6V4P - chains A and B of the 4 polymer chains in the assembly; structure by electron microscopy, 2.80 A resolution.

== Chain A ==
Molecule: Integrin alpha-IIb
Organism: Homo sapiens
UniProt: P08514 (ITA2B_HUMAN); residues -30 to 932 here correspond to UniProt positions 1-963 (UniProt number = residue number + 31)
Amino-acid sequence (963 residues; each row starts with the number of its first residue; numbers below 1 keep their minus sign (Met-30 is residue -30)):
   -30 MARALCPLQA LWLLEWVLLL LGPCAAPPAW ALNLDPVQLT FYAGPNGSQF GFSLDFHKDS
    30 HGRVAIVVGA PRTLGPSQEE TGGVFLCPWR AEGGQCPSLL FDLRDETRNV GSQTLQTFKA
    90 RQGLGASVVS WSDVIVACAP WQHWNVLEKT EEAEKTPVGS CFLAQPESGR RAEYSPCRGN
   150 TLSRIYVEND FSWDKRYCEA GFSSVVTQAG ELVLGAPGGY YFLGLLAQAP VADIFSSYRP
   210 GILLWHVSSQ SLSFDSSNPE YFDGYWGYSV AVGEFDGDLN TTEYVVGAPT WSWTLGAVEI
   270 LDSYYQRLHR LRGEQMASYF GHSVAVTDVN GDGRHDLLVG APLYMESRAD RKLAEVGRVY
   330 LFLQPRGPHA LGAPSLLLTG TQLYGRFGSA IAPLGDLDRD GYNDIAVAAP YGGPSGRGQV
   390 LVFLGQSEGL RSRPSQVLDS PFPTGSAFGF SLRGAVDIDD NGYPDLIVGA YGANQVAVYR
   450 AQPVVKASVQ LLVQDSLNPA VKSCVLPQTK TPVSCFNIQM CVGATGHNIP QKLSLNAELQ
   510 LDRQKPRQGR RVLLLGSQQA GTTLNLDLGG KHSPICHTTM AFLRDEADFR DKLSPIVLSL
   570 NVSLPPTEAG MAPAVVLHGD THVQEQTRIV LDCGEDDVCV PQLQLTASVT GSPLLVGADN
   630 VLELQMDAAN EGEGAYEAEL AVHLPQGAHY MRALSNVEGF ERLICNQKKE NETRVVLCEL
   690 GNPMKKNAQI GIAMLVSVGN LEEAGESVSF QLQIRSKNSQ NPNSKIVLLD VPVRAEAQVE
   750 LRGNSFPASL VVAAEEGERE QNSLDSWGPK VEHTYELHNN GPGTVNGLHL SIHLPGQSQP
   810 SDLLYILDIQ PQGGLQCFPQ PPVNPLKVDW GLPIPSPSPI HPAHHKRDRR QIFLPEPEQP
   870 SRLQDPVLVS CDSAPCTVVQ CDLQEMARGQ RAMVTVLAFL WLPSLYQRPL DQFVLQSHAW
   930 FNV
Not modelled in the structure: -30 to 0, 453-932
Disulfides: Cys56-Cys65, Cys107-Cys130, Cys146-Cys167
Metal / ion sites: Ca2+ site 1: Glu243, Asp245, Asp247, Thr250, Glu252; Ca2+ site 2: Asp297, Asn299, Asp301, Arg303, Asp305; Ca2+ site 3: Asp365, Asp367, Asp369, Tyr371, Asp373; Ca2+ site 4: Asp426, Asp428, Asn430, Tyr432, Asp434
UniProt features mapped onto this chain:
  - binding site (Ca(2+)): Glu243, Asp245, Asp247, Thr250, Glu252, Asp297, Asn299, Asp301, Arg303, Asp305, Asp365, Asp367, Asp369, Tyr371, Asp373, Asp426, Asp428, Asn430, Tyr432, Asp434
  - modified residue: Gln860 (Pyrrolidone carboxylic acid)
  - glycosylation: Asn15 (N-linked (GlcNAc...) asparagine), Asn249 (N-linked (GlcNAc...) asparagine), Asn570 (N-linked (GlcNAc...) asparagine), Asn680 (N-linked (GlcNAc...) asparagine), Ile843 (O-linked (GalNAc...) serine), Ser847 (O-linked (GalNAc...) serine), Asn931 (N-linked (GlcNAc...) asparagine)
What the authors report for this chain:
  - mutagenesis - E157V, D159A: unchanged binding to abciximab
  - mutagenesis - E157V, D159A: unchanged binding to mAb 7E3

== Chain B ==
Molecule: Integrin beta-3
Organism: Homo sapiens
UniProt: P05106 (ITB3_HUMAN), isoform P05106-2; residues -25 to 664 here correspond to UniProt positions 1-690 (UniProt number = residue number + 26)
Amino-acid sequence (690 residues; each row starts with the number of its first residue; numbers below 1 keep their minus sign (Met-25 is residue -25)):
   -25 MRARPRPRPL WATVLALGAL AGVGVGGPNI CTTRGVSSCQ QCLAVSPMCA WCSDEALPLG
    35 SPRCDLKENL LKDNCAPESI EFPVSEARVL EDRPLSDKGS GDSSQVTQVS PQRIALRLRP
    95 DDSKNFSIQV RQVEDYPVDI YYLMDLSYSM KDDLWSIQNL GTKLATQMRK LTSNLRIGFG
   155 AFVDKPVSPY MYISPPEALE NPCYDMKTTC LPMFGYKHVL TLTDQVTRFN EEVKKQSVSR
   215 NRDAPEGGFD AIMQATVCDE KIGWRNDASH LLVFTTDAKT HIALDGRLAG IVQPNDGQCH
   275 VGSDNHYSAS TTMDYPSLGL MTEKLSQKNI NLIFAVTENV VNLYQNYSEL IPGTTVGVLS
   335 MDSSNVLQLI VDAYGKIRSK VELEVRDLPE ELSLSFNATC LNNEVIPGLK SCMGLKIGDT
   395 VSFSIEAKVR GCPQEKEKSF TIKPVGFKDS LIVQVTFDCD CACQAQAEPN SHRCNNGNGT
   455 FECGVCRCGP GWLGSQCECS EEDYRPSQQD ECSPREGQPV CSQRGECLCG QCVCHSSDFG
   515 KITGKYCECD DFSCVRYKGE MCSGHGQCSC GDCLCDSDWT GYYCNCTTRT DTCMSSNGLL
   575 CSGRGKCECG SCVCIQPGSY GDTCEKCPTC PDACTFKKEC VECKKFDRGA LHDENTCNRY
   635 CRDEIESVKE LKDTGKDAVN CTYKNEDDCV
Not modelled in the structure: -25 to 57, 433-664
Disulfides: Cys177-Cys184, Cys232-Cys273, Cys374-Cys386
Metal / ion sites: Mg2+: Ser121, Glu220; Ca2+ site 1: Ser123, Asp126, Asp127, Met335; Ca2+ site 2: Asp158, Asp217, Pro219
UniProt features mapped onto this chain:
  - region: Cys177 to Cys184 (Involved in CX3CL1-, NRG1-, FGF1- and IGF1-binding), Gln267 to Met287 (CX3CL1-binding)
  - binding site (Mg(2+)): Ser121, Ser123, Glu220
  - binding site (Ca(2+)): Ser123, Asp126, Asp127, Asp158, Asn215, Asp217, Pro219, Glu220, Asp251, Met335
  - glycosylation (N-linked (GlcNAc...) asparagine): Asn99, Asn320, Asn371, Asn452, Asn559, Asn654
What the authors report for this chain:
  - conformationally variable residues (loop rearrangement): Met180, Lys181, Thr182
  - Ca2+ coordination: Asp126, Met335
  - mutagenesis - M335D: unchanged binding to abciximab
  - mutagenesis - M335D: unchanged binding to mAb 7E3
  - contacts within the chain: Asp179-Arg214 (proposed by the authors, not directly observed)

== How chain A and chain B interact ==
Contacting residue pairs (80):
  Gln18(A) with Val266(B)
  Phe21(A) with Arg261(B); Val266(B), hydrophobic
  Arg41(A) with Gly264(B), hydrogen bond (side chain-backbone)
  Trp110(A) with Arg261(B), hydrogen bond (side chain-backbone); Leu262(B), hydrogen bond (side chain-backbone); Gly264(B)
  His112(A) with Ser162(B), hydrogen bond
  Asn114(A) with Ser168(B)
  Glu121(A) with Ser168(B), hydrogen bond; Pro169(B)
  Glu123(A) with Tyr166(B); Ser168(B); Asp179(B); Arg216(B), salt bridge
  Lys124(A) with Ile167(B); Ser168(B), hydrogen bond (backbone-side chain)
  Thr125(A) with Arg216(B)
  Pro126(A) with Ser162(B); Pro163(B), hydrophobic
  Tyr166(A) with Arg216(B)
  Glu168(A) with Pro163(B); Leu262(B)
  Phe171(A) with Arg261(B); Leu262(B), hydrophobic
  Pro186(A) with Leu262(B), hydrophobic
  Tyr190(A) with Tyr166(B); Arg216(B), hydrogen bond (side chain-backbone)
  Phe191(A) with Pro163(B), hydrophobic; Arg216(B); Asp217(B); Leu262(B), hydrophobic
  Phe231(A) with Lys253(B)
  Asp232(A) with Ala218(B); Pro219(B); Lys253(B), salt bridge
  Tyr234(A) with His255(B); Asp259(B); Leu262(B), hydrophobic
  Tyr237(A) with Leu258(B), hydrogen bond (side chain-backbone); Arg261(B)
  Thr259(A) with Asp259(B)
  Trp262(A) with Lys253(B); Leu317(B)
  Thr263(A) with Leu317(B); Tyr321(B), hydrogen bond
  Met285(A) with Asn320(B); Leu324(B)
  Ala286(A) with Ile256(B), hydrophobic; Leu292(B), hydrophobic; Tyr321(B), hydrophobic
  Tyr288(A) with Ile256(B), hydrophobic; Ala257(B); Leu258(B), hydrogen bond (side chain-backbone); Asp259(B), hydrogen bond
  His291(A) with Leu258(B)
  Pro311(A) with Leu258(B), hydrophobic
  Leu312(A) with Ala257(B); Leu258(B), hydrophobic
  Met314(A) with Leu292(B), hydrophobic; Gly293(B); Leu324(B), hydrophobic
  Ala318(A) with Val359(B)
  Asp319(A) with Val359(B); Leu362(B)
  Arg320(A) with Glu297(B); Ser300(B), hydrogen bond
  Lys321(A) with Pro326(B); Glu356(B), salt bridge
  Leu322(A) with Leu324(B)
  Glu324(A) with Ser291(B), hydrogen bond
  Leu352(A) with Glu297(B)
  Tyr353(A) with Gly293(B), hydrogen bond (side chain-backbone); Leu294(B); Glu297(B), hydrogen bond
  Arg355(A) with Leu258(B); Pro268(B)
  Tyr380(A) with Pro268(B)
  Phe419(A) with Arg261(B)
  Tyr440(A) with Val266(B), hydrogen bond (side chain-backbone)
Interface residues without a listed pair, chain A (46 interface residues in all): Ala95, Gly187, Gln284
Interface residues without a listed pair, chain B (44 interface residues in all): Tyr164, Thr254, Ala263, Gln267, Asp288, Thr296, Asp361, Lys384

== Summary ==
The interface between chain A and chain B involves 46 residues on one side and 44 on the other; the contacts
include 16 hydrogen bonds and 3 salt bridges. Polar contacts include Glu123(A)-Arg216(B), Asp232(A)-Lys253(B)
and Lys321(A)-Glu356(B). From the paper: E157V and D159A of chain A leave binding to abciximab unchanged; Ca2+
coordination by Asp126(B) and Met335(B).
Chain A is Integrin alpha-IIb and chain B is Integrin beta-3, both from Homo sapiens; the structure, Structure
of the integrin AlphaIIbBeta3-Abciximab complex, was determined by electron microscopy.
